PDB entry 5CJX | X-ray diffraction, 3.58 A resolution | chains B and X of the 12 polymer chains in the assembly

Chain B (and X):
Protein: BG505 Env gp41
From: Human immunodeficiency virus 1
Notes: chain X of this document is another copy of the same molecule, construct and numbering; everything in this record applies to it too
UniProt: Q2N0S6 (Q2N0S6_9HIV1); residues 512-664 here correspond to UniProt positions 509-661 (UniProt number = residue number - 3)
Sequence (153 residues; numbered 512 to 664; the number before each row is that of its first residue):
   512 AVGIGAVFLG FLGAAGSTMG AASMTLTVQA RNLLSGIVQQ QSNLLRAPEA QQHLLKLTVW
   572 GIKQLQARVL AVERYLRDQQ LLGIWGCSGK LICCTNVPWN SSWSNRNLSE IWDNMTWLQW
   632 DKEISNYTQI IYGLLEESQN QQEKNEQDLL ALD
Disordered / not traced: 512-518, 547-568 (chain X: 512-520, 546-568)
Covalently attached groups: N-acetylglucosamine (NAG) linked to Asn611; glycan linked to Asn637
Sequence notes: engineered mutation Pro559 (Ile556 in Q2N0S6), Cys605 (Thr602 in Q2N0S6)
From the paper describing this entry:
  - post-translational modification sites: Asn611, Asn637

How chain B and chain X interact:
Pairs across the interface (15; chain B residue first):
  Ala541(B) with Gln591(X), hydrogen bond (backbone-side chain)
  Leu545(B) with Leu587(X), hydrophobic; Gln591(X)
  Thr569(B) with Val570(X); Ile573(X)
  Leu576(B) with Leu576(X), hydrophobic; Gln577(X)
  Arg579(B) with Glu584(X)
  Tyr586(B) with Gln591(X)
  Leu587(B) with Leu587(X), hydrophobic
  Lys601(B) with Gly594(X); Lys655(X), hydrogen bond (backbone-side chain)
  Leu602(B) with Gln652(X); Lys655(X)
  Ile603(B) with Lys655(X)
Other interface residues (no listed pair), chain B (17 interface residues in all): Ser534, Met535, Thr538, Arg542, Val580, Val583, Cys605
Other interface residues (no listed pair), chain X (16 interface residues in all): Val580, Val583, Arg588, Ile595, Asp659, Ala662

Overview:
Chain B and chain X form an interface of 17 and 16 residues respectively, with 2 hydrogen bonds. Polar pairs
include Ala541(B)-Gln591(X) and Lys601(B)-Lys655(X). Covalently linked N-acetylglucosamine: at Asn611(B). From
the paper: modification sites Asn611(B) and Asn637(B).
Both chains are BG505 Env gp41 (Human immunodeficiency virus 1). Entry 5CJX (Crystal structure of 8ANC195 Fab
in complex with BG505 SOSIP.664 HIV-1 Env trimer) was determined by X-ray diffraction.
